Entry 6BLX (X-ray diffraction, 2.32 A resolution); this record covers chains A and B.

# Chain A
Molecule: H-2 class II histocompatibility antigen, A-D alpha chain
Organism: Mus musculus
UniProtKB: P04228 (HA2D_MOUSE); residues 1-183 here correspond to UniProt positions 26-208 (UniProt number = residue number + 25)
Amino-acid sequence (183 residues; row label = number of the first residue in the row):
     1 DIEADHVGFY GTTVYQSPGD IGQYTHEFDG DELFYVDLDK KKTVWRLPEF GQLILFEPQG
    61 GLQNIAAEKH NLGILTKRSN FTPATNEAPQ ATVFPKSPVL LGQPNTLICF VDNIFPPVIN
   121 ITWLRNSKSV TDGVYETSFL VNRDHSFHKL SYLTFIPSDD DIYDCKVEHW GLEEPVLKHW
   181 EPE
Not modelled in the structure: 183
Cystine bridges: Cys109-Cys165
Covalent attachments: N-acetylglucosamine (NAG) linked to Asn80, Asn120
UniProt features mapped onto this chain:
  - region: Glu181 to Glu183 (Connecting peptide)
  - glycosylation: Asn120 (N-linked (GlcNAc...) asparagine)

# Chain B
Molecule: H2-Ab1 protein
Organism: Mus musculus
UniProtKB: Q31135 (Q31135_MOUSE); residues 4-191 here correspond to UniProt positions 30-217 (UniProt number = residue number + 26)
Amino-acid sequence (221 residues; row label = number of the first residue in the row; note: 5 numbers in that range are skipped by the numbering (no residue carries them; nothing is unmodelled there); numbers below 1 keep their minus sign (His-28 is residue -28)):
   -28 HLVERLYLVC GGEGA
    -8 GGGSLVGGSG GGSERHFVHQ FKGECYFTNG TQRIRLVTRY IYNREEYLRF DSDVGEYRAV
    52 TELGRHSAEY YNKQYLERTR AELDTACRHN YEETEVPTSL RRLEQPNVAI SLSRTEALNH
   112 HNTLVCSVTD FYPAKIKVRW FRNGQEETVG VSSTQLIRNG DWTFQVLVML EMTPHQGEVY
   172 TCHVEHPSLK SPITVEWRAQ GGLVPR
Not modelled in the structure: -8 to 1, 105-111, 191-197
Differences from the reference sequence: linker (-15 to -14, -8 to 3); expression tag (192-197)
Cystine bridges: Cys16-Cys78, Cys117-Cys173

# Chain A / chain B interface
Residue-residue contacts - 155 pairs, chain A then chain B:
  Ile2(A) with Tyr17(B), hydrophobic; Arg26(B)
  Glu3(A) with Thr19(B); Arg24(B), hydrogen bond (backbone-side chain)
  Ala4(A) with Tyr17(B), hydrophobic; Phe18(B); Thr19(B)
  Asp5(A) with Phe18(B), hydrogen bond (backbone-backbone); Thr19(B); Asn20(B), hydrogen bond (side chain-backbone)
  His6(A) with Cys16(B); Tyr17(B); Phe18(B), hydrogen bond (backbone-backbone); Tyr82(B); Leu91(B)
  Val7(A) with Cys16(B); Tyr17(B), hydrophobic
  Gly8(A) with Gly14(B); Glu15(B); Cys16(B), hydrogen bond (backbone-backbone)
  Phe9(A) with Gly14(B); Glu15(B)
  Tyr10(A) with Tyr-22(B); Leu-21(B), hydrogen bond (backbone-backbone); Gly14(B), hydrogen bond (backbone-backbone); Cys16(B), hydrophobic; Asn81(B); Glu86(B), hydrogen bond
  Gly11(A) with Phe12(B); Lys13(B); Gly14(B), hydrogen bond (backbone-backbone)
  Thr12(A) with Phe12(B); Lys13(B)
  Thr13(A) with Gln11(B); Phe12(B), hydrogen bond (backbone-backbone)
  Val14(A) with Val9(B), hydrophobic; His10(B); Gln11(B)
  Tyr15(A) with Val9(B); His10(B), hydrogen bond (backbone-backbone)
  Gln16(A) with Phe8(B); Val9(B)
  Ser17(A) with His7(B); Phe8(B), hydrogen bond (backbone-backbone)
  Pro18(A) with Glu5(B); Arg6(B); His7(B)
  Tyr24(A) with Tyr-22(B)
  His26(A) with Leu-23(B); Tyr-22(B)
  Phe28(A) with Glu86(B); Ser90(B); Trp153(B)
  Asp29(A) with Arg149(B), hydrogen bond (backbone-side chain)
  Gly30(A) with Arg149(B)
  Asp31(A) with Tyr123(B); Arg149(B), salt bridge; Trp153(B)
  Glu32(A) with Trp153(B), hydrogen bond (backbone-side chain)
  Leu33(A) with Arg-24(B); Glu86(B); Ser90(B); Trp153(B), hydrophobic
  Trp45(A) with Arg-24(B)
  Arg46(A) with Gly151(B), hydrogen bond (side chain-backbone); Asp152(B)
  Leu47(A) with Arg93(B)
  Phe50(A) with Trp153(B)
  Gln52(A) with Leu-27(B)
  Leu53(A) with Leu-27(B); Val-26(B), hydrogen bond (backbone-backbone)
  Ile54(A) with Leu-27(B); Val-26(B); Arg-24(B); Thr85(B)
  Leu55(A) with Val-26(B), hydrogen bond (backbone-backbone); Glu-25(B); Arg-24(B), hydrogen bond (backbone-backbone)
  Phe56(A) with Arg-24(B)
  Glu57(A) with Glu-25(B)
  Gly60(A) with Tyr-22(B)
  Gln63(A) with Tyr-22(B); Val-20(B); Cys-19(B), hydrogen bond (side chain-backbone)
  Asn64(A) with Tyr-22(B); Leu-21(B); Cys-19(B); Phe12(B)
  Ala67(A) with Cys-19(B)
  Glu68(A) with Cys-19(B), hydrogen bond; His10(B), salt bridge; Gln11(B), hydrogen bond (side chain-backbone); Phe12(B), hydrogen bond (side chain-backbone)
  His70(A) with Glu-16(B), hydrogen bond (side chain-backbone); Gly-15(B), hydrogen bond (side chain-backbone)
  Asn71(A) with Cys-19(B); Gly-18(B), hydrogen bond (side chain-backbone); Gly-17(B); Glu-16(B), hydrogen bond (side chain-backbone); His10(B); Tyr62(B)
  Leu72(A) with Phe8(B); Val9(B); His10(B)
  Leu75(A) with Glu-16(B); Tyr33(B), hydrophobic; Tyr38(B); Leu54(B), hydrophobic
  Thr76(A) with Phe8(B); Tyr33(B)
  Arg78(A) with Glu-16(B), salt bridge; Leu54(B), hydrogen bond (side chain-backbone); Ser58(B), hydrogen bond
  Ser79(A) with Tyr33(B), hydrogen bond
  Phe81(A) with Phe8(B)
  Thr82(A) with Phe8(B); Tyr33(B), hydrogen bond (backbone-side chain); Asn34(B), hydrogen bond (backbone-side chain)
  Pro83(A) with Arg6(B); His7(B); Phe8(B), hydrophobic; Asn34(B)
  Ala84(A) with His7(B), hydrogen bond (backbone-backbone); Asn34(B)
  Glu87(A) with Arg35(B), salt bridge
  Phe94(A) with Ile148(B), hydrophobic; Asn150(B); Gln156(B)
  Pro95(A) with Gln156(B), hydrogen bond (backbone-side chain)
  Lys96(A) with Asp121(B), salt bridge; Asp152(B), salt bridge; Thr154(B), hydrogen bond; Gln156(B), hydrogen bond (backbone-side chain)
  Ile108(A) with Asn150(B)
  Phe115(A) with Val9(B), hydrophobic; Gln11(B); Asn34(B); Arg35(B)
  Val141(A) with Lys13(B)
  Asn142(A) with Lys13(B), hydrogen bond (backbone-side chain)
  Asp144(A) with Arg35(B), salt bridge
  His145(A) with Gln11(B), hydrogen bond (backbone-side chain); Lys13(B), hydrogen bond; Ile32(B); Arg35(B); Glu37(B)
  Ser146(A) with Arg35(B)
  Phe147(A) with Gln11(B)
  Leu150(A) with Asn150(B)
  Tyr152(A) with Asn150(B), hydrogen bond (side chain-backbone); Gly151(B); Asp152(B), hydrogen bond (side chain-backbone)
  Trp170(A) with Gly2(B); Gly3(B); His7(B)
Other interface residues (no listed pair), chain A (74 interface residues in all): Phe34, Glu49, Gly51, Ile74, Asn86, Ser97, Pro98, Pro116
Other interface residues (no listed pair), chain B (68 interface residues in all): His-28, Val28, Arg30, Tyr31, Gly55, Glu84, Thr89, Ser118, Thr120

# Summary
74 residues of chain A and 68 residues of chain B are in contact, with 40 hydrogen bonds and 7 salt bridges.
Polar pairs include Asp31(A)-Arg149(B), Glu68(A)-His10(B) and Arg78(A)-Glu-16(B). N-acetylglucosamine is
covalently linked to Asn80(A) and Asn120(A).
Here chain A is H-2 class II histocompatibility antigen, A-D alpha chain and chain B is H2-Ab1 protein, both
from Mus musculus. Entry 6BLX (Crystal structure of IAg7 in complex with insulin mimotope p8G9E) was
determined by X-ray diffraction together with 5UJT, 6BLQ and 6BLR from the same study.
